PDB entry 4RP5 | X-ray diffraction, 1.65 A resolution | chains A and B

== Chain A (and B) ==
Name: Disks large 1 tumor suppressor protein
Organism: Drosophila melanogaster
Notes: fragment: L27 domain residues 1-97; chain B of this document is another copy of the same molecule, construct and numbering; everything in this record applies to it too
UniProt: P31007 (DLG1_DROME); numbering as in UniProt (aligned over 1-97)
Sequence (98 residues; row label = number of the first residue in the row; numbering starts at 0):
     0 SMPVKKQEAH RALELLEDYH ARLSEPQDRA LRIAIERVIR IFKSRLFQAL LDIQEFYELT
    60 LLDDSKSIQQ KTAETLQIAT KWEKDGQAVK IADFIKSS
Not modelled in the structure: 0, 95-97 (chain B: 0-4, 95-97)
Modified / non-standard residues: Mse1 (selenomethionine; parent Met)
Construct notes: expression tag (0)

== How chain A and chain B interact ==
Pairs across the interface (99; chain A residue first):
  Gln6(A) with Gln53(B), hydrogen bond (backbone-side chain)
  Glu7(A) with Gln53(B)
  Ala8(A) with Phe46(B), hydrophobic; Leu49(B); Leu50(B), hydrophobic; Gln53(B)
  Ala11(A) with Leu49(B); Ile52(B)
  Leu14(A) with Tyr56(B)
  Leu15(A) with Ile52(B), hydrophobic; Leu60(B), hydrophobic
  Tyr18(A) with Tyr56(B), hydrophobic; Leu60(B), hydrogen bond (side chain-backbone); Lys70(B)
  Gln26(A) with Ile67(B)
  Asp27(A) with Ile67(B)
  Ala29(A) with Thr71(B)
  Leu30(A) with Lys70(B); Thr71(B); Thr74(B)
  Ala33(A) with Thr74(B); Leu75(B), hydrophobic
  Ile34(A) with Thr74(B)
  Arg36(A) with Leu75(B), hydrogen bond (side chain-backbone); Ala78(B); Thr79(B), hydrogen bond; Glu82(B), salt bridge
  Val37(A) with Thr74(B); Ala78(B), hydrophobic; Trp81(B), hydrophobic
  Ile40(A) with Ala78(B); Trp81(B), hydrophobic; Glu82(B)
  Phe41(A) with Ala48(B); Leu49(B); Ile52(B), hydrophobic
  Arg44(A) with Ala48(B); Asp51(B), salt bridge
  Leu45(A) with Leu45(B), hydrophobic
  Phe46(A) with Ala8(B), hydrophobic
  Ala48(A) with Phe41(B); Arg44(B)
  Leu49(A) with Ala8(B); His9(B); Ala11(B); Phe41(B), hydrophobic
  Leu50(A) with Ala8(B), hydrophobic
  Asp51(A) with Arg44(B), salt bridge
  Ile52(A) with Ala11(B); Leu12(B), hydrophobic; Phe41(B), hydrophobic
  Gln53(A) with Ala8(B)
  Phe55(A) with Leu15(B), hydrophobic
  Leu60(A) with Leu15(B), hydrophobic; Tyr18(B), hydrogen bond (backbone-side chain); Ile34(B), hydrophobic
  Ile67(A) with Gln26(B); Asp27(B)
  Lys70(A) with Tyr18(B); Leu30(B)
  Thr71(A) with Ala29(B); Leu30(B)
  Thr74(A) with Leu30(B); Ala33(B); Ile34(B); Val37(B)
  Leu75(A) with Ala33(B), hydrophobic; Arg36(B), hydrogen bond (backbone-side chain)
  Ile77(A) with Val37(B), hydrophobic
  Ala78(A) with Arg36(B); Val37(B), hydrophobic; Ile40(B)
  Thr79(A) with Arg36(B), hydrogen bond
  Trp81(A) with Val37(B), hydrophobic; Ile40(B), hydrophobic; Phe41(B), hydrophobic
  Glu82(A) with Arg36(B), salt bridge; Ile40(B)
  Lys83(A) with Asp92(B)
  Gln86(A) with Asp92(B); Phe93(B)
  Ala87(A) with Ala91(B); Asp92(B)
  Val88(A) with Val88(B); Lys89(B); Ile90(B), hydrogen bond (backbone-backbone); Ala91(B), hydrogen bond (backbone-backbone); Phe93(B), hydrophobic
  Lys89(A) with Ala87(B), hydrogen bond (side chain-backbone); Val88(B); Lys89(B)
  Ile90(A) with Ala87(B); Val88(B), hydrogen bond (backbone-backbone); Ile90(B), hydrophobic
  Ala91(A) with Lys83(B); Gln86(B); Ala87(B)
  Asp92(A) with Gln86(B), hydrogen bond (backbone-side chain)
  Phe93(A) with Val88(B), hydrophobic
Interface residues without a listed pair, chain A (52 interface residues in all): His9, Leu12, Arg39, Tyr56, Lys80
Interface residues without a listed pair, chain B (53 interface residues in all): Gln6, Glu7, Leu14, Arg39, Phe55, Glu57, Ile77, Asp84

== Summary ==
52 residues of chain A and 53 residues of chain B are in contact; the contacts include 12 hydrogen bonds and 4
salt bridges. Polar contacts include Arg36(A)-Glu82(B), Arg44(A)-Asp51(B) and Gln6(A)-Gln53(B).
Both chains are Disks large 1 tumor suppressor protein (Drosophila melanogaster). Entry 4RP5 (Crystal
Structure of the L27 domain of Discs Large 1 (target ID NYSGRC-010766) from Drosophila melanogaster ...) was
determined by X-ray diffraction, deposited together with 4RP4.
